PDB entry 3S7E | X-ray diffraction, 2.71 A resolution | chain A

== Chain A ==
Name: Allergen Ara h 1, clone P41B
Source organism: Arachis hypogaea
UniProt: P43238 (ALL12_ARAHY); residue numbers follow UniProt; this construct covers 170-586
Sequence (418 residues; each row starts with the number of its first residue):
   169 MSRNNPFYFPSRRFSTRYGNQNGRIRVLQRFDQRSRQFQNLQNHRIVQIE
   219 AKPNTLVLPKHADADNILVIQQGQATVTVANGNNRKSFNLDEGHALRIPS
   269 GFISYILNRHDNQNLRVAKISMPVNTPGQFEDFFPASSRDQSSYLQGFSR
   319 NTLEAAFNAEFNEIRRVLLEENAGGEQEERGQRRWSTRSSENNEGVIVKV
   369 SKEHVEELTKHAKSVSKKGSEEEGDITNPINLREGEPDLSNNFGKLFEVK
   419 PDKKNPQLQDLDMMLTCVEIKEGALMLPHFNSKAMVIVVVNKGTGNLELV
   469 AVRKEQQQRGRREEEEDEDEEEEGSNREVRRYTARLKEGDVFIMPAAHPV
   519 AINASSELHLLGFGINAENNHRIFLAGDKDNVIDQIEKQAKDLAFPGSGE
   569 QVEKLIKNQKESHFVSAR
Not modelled in the structure: 169-170, 340-359, 381-391, 475-491
Sequence notes: expression tag (169)
Reported in the primary citation:
  - binding site for chloride ion: H447, R540
  - conformationally variable residues (order/disorder transition): N340 to E359, K381 to E391, Q475 to E491

== In short ==
The paper reports a binding site for chloride ion at H447 and R540; conformational variability at N340, K381
and Q475.
Chain A is Allergen Ara h 1, clone P41B (Arachis hypogaea); the structure, Crystal structure of Ara h 1, was
determined by X-ray diffraction (same publication as 3S7I).
